5VHX - chains A and B of the 5 polymer chains in the assembly; structure by electron microscopy, 8.30 A resolution (very low resolution: no residue pairs are listed; an interface is given only as per-side residue counts).

Chain A (and B):
Name: Glutamate receptor 2, Germ cell-specific gene 1-like protein
Organism: Rattus norvegicus
Notes: chain B of this document is another copy of the same molecule, construct and numbering; everything in this record applies to it too
UniProt: chimeric construct of P19491, D3ZK93: residues 10-826 from P19491 (GRIA2_RAT), isoform P19491-2 positions 25-841 (UniProt number = residue number + 15); residues 830-1066 from D3ZK93 positions 2-238 (UniProt number = residue number - 828)
Amino-acid sequence (1057 residues; row label = number of the first residue in the row):
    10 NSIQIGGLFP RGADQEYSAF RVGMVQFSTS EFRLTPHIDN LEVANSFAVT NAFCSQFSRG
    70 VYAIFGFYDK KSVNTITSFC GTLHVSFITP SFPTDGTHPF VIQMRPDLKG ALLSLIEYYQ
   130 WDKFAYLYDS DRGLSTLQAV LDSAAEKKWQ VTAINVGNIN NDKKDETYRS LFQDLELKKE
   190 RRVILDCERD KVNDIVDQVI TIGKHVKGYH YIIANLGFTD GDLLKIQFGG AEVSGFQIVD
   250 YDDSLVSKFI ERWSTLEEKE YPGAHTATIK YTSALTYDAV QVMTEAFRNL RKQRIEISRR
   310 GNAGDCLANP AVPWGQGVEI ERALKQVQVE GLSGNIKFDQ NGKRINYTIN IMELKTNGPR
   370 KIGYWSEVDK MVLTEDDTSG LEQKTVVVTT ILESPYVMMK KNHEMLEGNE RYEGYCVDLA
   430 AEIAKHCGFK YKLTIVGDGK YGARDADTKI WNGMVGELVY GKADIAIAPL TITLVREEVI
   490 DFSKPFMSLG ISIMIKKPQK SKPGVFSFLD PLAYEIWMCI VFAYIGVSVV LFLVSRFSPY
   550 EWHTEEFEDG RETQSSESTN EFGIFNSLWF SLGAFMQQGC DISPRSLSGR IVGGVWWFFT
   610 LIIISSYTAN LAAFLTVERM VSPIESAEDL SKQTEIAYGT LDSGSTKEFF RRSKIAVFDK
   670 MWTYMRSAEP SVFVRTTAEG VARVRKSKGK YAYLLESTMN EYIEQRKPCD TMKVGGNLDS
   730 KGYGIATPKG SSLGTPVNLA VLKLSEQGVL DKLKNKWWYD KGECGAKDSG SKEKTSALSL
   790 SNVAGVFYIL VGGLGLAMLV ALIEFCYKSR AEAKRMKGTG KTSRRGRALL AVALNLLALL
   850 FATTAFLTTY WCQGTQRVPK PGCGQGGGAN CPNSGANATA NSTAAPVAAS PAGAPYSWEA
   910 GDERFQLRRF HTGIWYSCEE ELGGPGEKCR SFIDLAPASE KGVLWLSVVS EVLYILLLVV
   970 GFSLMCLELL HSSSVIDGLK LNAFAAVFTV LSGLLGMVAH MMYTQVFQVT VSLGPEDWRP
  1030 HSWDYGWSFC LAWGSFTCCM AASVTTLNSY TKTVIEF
Not modelled in the structure: 545-572, 821-1066 (chain B: 545-572, 818-1066)
Sequence notes: conflict Glu241 (Asn256 in P19491), Leu382 (Val397 in P19491), Glu384 (Gly405 in P19491), Asp385 (Asn406 in P19491), Gln392 (Asn413 in P19491); linker (827-829)
Disulfide bonds: Cys63-Cys315, Cys718-Cys773
Residues lining bound ligands:
  - N-acetylglucosamine (NAG; 2-acetamido-2-deoxy-beta-D-glucopyranose): Gln337, Glu339, Asn344, Lys346, Asn355
  - ZK1 ({[7-morpholin-4-yl-2,3-dioxo-6-(trifluoromethyl)-3,4-dihydroquinoxalin-1(2H)-yl]methyl}phosphonic acid): Tyr450, Pro478, Leu479, Thr480, Arg485, Gly653, Ser654, Thr686, Glu705, Met708, Tyr732
Swiss-Prot annotation at these positions:
  - glycosylation: Asn355 (N-linked (GlcNAc...) asparagine)

How chain A and chain B interact:
At this resolution (8 A) residue pairs are not listed: 69 residues of chain A and 71 of chain B lie at the interface.

Summary:
Chain A and chain B form an interface of 69 and 71 residues respectively. Bound to chain A: compound ZK1 and
N-acetylglucosamine.
Chain A and chain B are both Glutamate receptor 2, Germ cell-specific gene 1-like protein (Rattus norvegicus);
the structure, GluA2-1xGSG1L bound to ZK, was determined by electron microscopy, deposited together with 5VHW,
5VHY and 5VHZ.
